3B6A - chains A and B; structure by X-ray diffraction, 3.05 A resolution.

Chain A (and B):
Molecule: ActR protein
Organism: Streptomyces coelicolor
Notes: chain B of this document is another copy of the same molecule, construct and numbering; everything in this record applies to it too
UniProtKB: Q53901 (Q53901_STRCO); residues 30-259 here = UniProt positions 30-259
Amino-acid sequence (234 residues; row label = number of the first residue in the row):
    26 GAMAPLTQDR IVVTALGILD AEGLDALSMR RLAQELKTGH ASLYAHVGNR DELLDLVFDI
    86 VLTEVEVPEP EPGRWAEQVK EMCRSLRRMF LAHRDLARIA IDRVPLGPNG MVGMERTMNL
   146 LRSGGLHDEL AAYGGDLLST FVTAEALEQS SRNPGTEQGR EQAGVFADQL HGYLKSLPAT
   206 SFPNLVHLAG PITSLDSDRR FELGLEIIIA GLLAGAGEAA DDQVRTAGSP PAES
Not modelled in the structure: 26-27, 178-182, 246-259 (chain B: 26-28, 182-187, 244-259)
Construct notes: expression tag (26-29)
Ligand contacts:
  - actinorhodin (ZCT; 2,2'-[(1R,1'R,3S,3'S)-6,6',9,9'-tetrahydroxy-1,1'-dimethyl-5,5',10,10'-tetraoxo-3,3',4,4',5,5',10,10'-octahydro-1H,1'H-8,8'-bibenzo[g]isochromene-3,3'-diyl]diacetic acid), molecule 1: L87, T88, V90, E91, V92, M107, L111, A125, I126, R128, P130, N134, G135, V137, G138, M139, R141, T142, D161, S164, T168
  - actinorhodin (ZCT), molecule 2: A169, L172, E173

Interface between chain A and chain B:
Residue-residue contacts (54; chain A residue first):
  M136(A) - Y198(B)  hydrophobic
  M136(A) - L210(B)
  M139(A) - L210(B)
  E140(A) - F207(B)
  E140(A) - P208(B)
  E140(A) - N209(B)  hydrogen bond (side chain-backbone)
  E140(A) - L210(B)  hydrogen bond (side chain-backbone)
  M143(A) - N209(B)
  M143(A) - L213(B)  hydrophobic
  N144(A) - N209(B)
  R147(A) - N209(B)
  R147(A) - H212(B)
  D153(A) - H212(B)  salt bridge
  D153(A) - L213(B)
  E154(A) - R224(B)  salt bridge
  E154(A) - L228(B)
  L155(A) - I232(B)  hydrophobic
  A157(A) - P216(B)  hydrophobic
  Y158(A) - F166(B)
  Y158(A) - E170(B)
  Y158(A) - R225(B)  hydrogen bond (side chain-backbone)
  D161(A) - R225(B)  salt bridge
  L162(A) - F166(B)  hydrophobic
  T165(A) - A169(B)
  F166(A) - Y158(B)
  A169(A) - T165(B)
  E170(A) - Y158(B)
  Y198(A) - M136(B)  hydrophobic
  L202(A) - M136(B)  hydrophobic
  F207(A) - E140(B)
  P208(A) - E140(B)
  N209(A) - E140(B)  hydrogen bond
  N209(A) - N144(B)
  N209(A) - R147(B)  hydrogen bond
  L210(A) - M139(B)  hydrophobic
  L210(A) - E140(B)  hydrogen bond (backbone-side chain)
  H212(A) - R147(B)
  H212(A) - D153(B)  salt bridge
  L213(A) - R147(B)
  L213(A) - D153(B)
  P216(A) - A157(B)
  R224(A) - E154(B)  salt bridge
  R225(A) - Y158(B)  hydrogen bond (backbone-side chain)
  R225(A) - D161(B)  salt bridge
  G229(A) - Y158(B)
  I232(A) - L162(B)  hydrophobic
  I232(A) - G236(B)
  I232(A) - L237(B)
  I233(A) - I232(B)
  I233(A) - I233(B)  hydrophobic
  A235(A) - A239(B)  hydrophobic
  G236(A) - I232(B)
  G236(A) - G236(B)
  L237(A) - I232(B)
Other interface residues (no listed pair), chain A (43 interface residues in all): V129, L131, L172, E173, F191, S206, I217, L228, A239
Other interface residues (no listed pair), chain B (42 interface residues in all): I126, L131, M143, F191, L195, L202, S206, I217, L220, G229, A235

In short:
43 residues of chain A face 42 of chain B across their interface, with 7 hydrogen bonds and 6 salt bridges.
Among the polar pairs are D153(A)-H212(B), E154(A)-R224(B) and D161(A)-R225(B). Bound to chain A:
actinorhodin.
Both chains are ActR protein (Streptomyces coelicolor). Entry 3B6A (Crystal structure of the Streptomyces
coelicolor TetR family protein ActR in complex with actinorhodin) was determined by X-ray diffraction,
deposited together with 2OPT and 3B6C.
